PDB entry 4GWP | X-ray diffraction, 4.20 A resolution (low resolution: residue-level contacts below are approximate; hydrogen-bond / salt-bridge calls are withheld) | chains A and D of the 7 polymer chains in the assembly

== Chain A ==
Molecule: Mediator of RNA polymerase II transcription subunit 11
Source organism: Saccharomyces cerevisiae
Reference sequence: Q99278 (MED11_YEAST); numbering as in UniProt (aligned over 1-115)
Sequence (115 residues; row label = number of the first residue in the row):
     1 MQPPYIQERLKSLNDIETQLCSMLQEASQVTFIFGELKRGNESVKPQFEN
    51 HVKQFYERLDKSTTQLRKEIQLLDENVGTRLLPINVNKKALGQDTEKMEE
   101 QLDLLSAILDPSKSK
Not modelled in the structure: 1-3
Curated features (UniProtKB/Swiss-Prot):
  - mutagenesis: E17 (E17K: Results in a decrease of TFIIK and RNA polymerase II occupancies at active promoters; when associated with K-24), L24 (L24K: Results in a decrease of TFIIK and RNA polymerase II occupancies at active promoters; when associated with K-17), T31 (T31A: Impairs interaction with RAD3, reducing the interaction of TFIIH with the head module and consequently resulting in a reduction of RNA polymerase II CTD 'Ser-5' phosphorylation), L66 (L66P: Impairs interaction with SRB4/MED17, SRB6/MED22 and RAD3), G92 (G92S: Impairs interaction with SRB4/MED17)

== Chain D ==
Molecule: Mediator of RNA polymerase II transcription subunit 22
Source organism: Saccharomyces cerevisiae
Reference sequence: P32570 (MED22_YEAST); residue numbers follow UniProt; this construct covers 1-121
Sequence (121 residues; each row starts with the number of its first residue):
     1 MSNQALYEKLEQTRTILSVKLAELINMTTIADRNDDDEGSFAQENSELAV
    51 ATTSVMMVNNQTMQLIKNVQDLLILTRSIKEKWLLNQIPVTEHSKVTRFD
   101 EKQIEELLDNCIETFVAEKTT

== How chain A and chain D interact ==
Residue-residue contacts (4; chain A residue first):
  L81(A) - Q87(D)
  L82(A) - Q87(D)
  P83(A) - N86(D)
  P83(A) - Q87(D)
Other interface residues (no listed pair), chain A (4 interface residues in all): I70
Other interface residues (no listed pair), chain D (4 interface residues in all): L6, I88

== Overview ==
Chain A and chain D each contribute 4 residues to their interface. From UniProt: 5 mutagenesis sites on chain
A.
Here chain A is Mediator of RNA polymerase II transcription subunit 11 and chain D is Mediator of RNA
polymerase II transcription subunit 22, both from Saccharomyces cerevisiae. Entry 4GWP (Structure of the
Mediator Head Module from S. cerevisiae) was determined by X-ray diffraction together with 4GWQ from the same
study.
